Entry 7V0K (electron microscopy, 2.40 A resolution); this record covers chains K and Q of the 10 polymer chains in the assembly.

== Chain K ==
Protein: Blood group Rh(CE) polypeptide
Source organism: Homo sapiens
UniProtKB: P18577 (RHCE_HUMAN); residues 1-417 here = UniProt positions 1-417
Chain sequence (417 residues; numbered 1 to 417; the number before each row is that of its first residue):
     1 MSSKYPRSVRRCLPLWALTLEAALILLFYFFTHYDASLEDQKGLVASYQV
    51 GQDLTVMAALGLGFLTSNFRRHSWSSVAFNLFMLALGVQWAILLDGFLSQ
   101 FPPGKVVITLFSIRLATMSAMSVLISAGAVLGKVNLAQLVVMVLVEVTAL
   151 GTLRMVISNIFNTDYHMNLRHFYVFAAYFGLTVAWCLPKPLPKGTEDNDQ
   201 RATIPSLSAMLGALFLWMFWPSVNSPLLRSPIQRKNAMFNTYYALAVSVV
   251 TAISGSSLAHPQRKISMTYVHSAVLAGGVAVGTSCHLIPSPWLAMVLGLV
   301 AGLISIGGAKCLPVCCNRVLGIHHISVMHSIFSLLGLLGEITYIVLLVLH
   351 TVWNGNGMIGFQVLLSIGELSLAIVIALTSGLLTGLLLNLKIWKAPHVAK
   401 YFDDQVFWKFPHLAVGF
Not modelled in the structure: 1, 36-40, 101-104, 191-199, 316-324, 351-359
UniProt features mapped onto this chain:
  - natural variant: Trp-16 (C16W: Found in antigen c/Rh4; this construct carries the variant), Ala-36 (A36T: In C(X)/Rh9 antigen), Gln-41 (Q41R: Found in antigen C(W)/Rh8), Leu-60 (L60I: Found in antigen C/Rh2), Asn-68 (N68S: Found in antigen C/Rh2), Pro-103 (P103S: Found in antigen C/Rh2), Arg-154 (R154T: Found in antigen RhEKH), Pro-226 (A226P: Found in antigen E/Rh3; this construct carries the variant), Gln-233 (Q233E: Found in antigen RhEFM), Met-238 (M238V: Found in antigen RhEFM), Leu-245 (L245V: In VS antigen), His-329 (H329D; H329R)

== Chain Q ==
Protein: Ammonium transporter Rh type A
Source organism: Homo sapiens
UniProtKB: Q02094 (RHAG_HUMAN); residue numbers follow UniProt; this construct covers 1-409
Chain sequence (409 residues; each row starts with the number of its first residue):
     1 MRFTFPLMAIVLEIAMIVLFGLFVEYETDQTVLEQLNITKPTDMGIFFEL
    51 YPLFQDVHVMIFVGFGFLMTFLKKYGFSSVGINLLVAALGLQWGTIVQGI
   101 LQSQGQKFNIGIKNMINADFSAATVLISFGAVLGKTSPTQMLIMTILEIV
   151 FFAHNEYLVSEIFKASDIGASMTIHAFGAYFGLAVAGILYRSGLRKGHEN
   201 EESAYYSDLFAMIGTLFLWMFWPSFNSAIAEPGDKQCRAIVNTYFSLAAC
   251 VLTAFAFSSLVEHRGKLNMVHIQNATLAGGVAVGTCADMAIHPFGSMIIG
   301 SIAGMVSVLGYKFLTPLFTTKLRIHDTCGVHNLHGLPGVVGGLAGIVAVA
   351 MGASNTSMAMQAAALGSSIGTAVVGGLMTGLILKLPLWGQPSDQNCYDDS
   401 VYWKVPKTR
Not modelled in the structure: 27-45

== Chain K / chain Q interface ==
Pairs across the interface (99; chain K residue first):
  Gln-49(K) with Pro-52(Q)
  Asp-53(K) with Gln-55(Q), hydrogen bond
  Arg-70(K) with Thr-408(Q)
  Arg-201(K) with Pro-406(Q)
  Ala-202(K) with Pro-406(Q), hydrophobic; Thr-408(Q); Arg-409(Q)
  Thr-203(K) with Phe-77(Q); Thr-408(Q), hydrogen bond (backbone-backbone); Arg-409(Q), hydrogen bond (backbone-backbone)
  Ile-204(K) with Tyr-206(Q), hydrophobic; Phe-210(Q); Arg-409(Q), hydrogen bond (backbone-backbone)
  Ser-206(K) with Phe-77(Q)
  Leu-207(K) with Phe-67(Q); Gly-76(Q); Val-80(Q), hydrophobic; Phe-210(Q), hydrophobic
  Ser-208(K) with Phe-210(Q)
  Met-210(K) with Val-80(Q), hydrophobic; Gly-81(Q)
  Leu-211(K) with Phe-67(Q), hydrophobic
  Leu-214(K) with Phe-62(Q); Phe-67(Q), hydrophobic; Val-80(Q), hydrophobic; Leu-84(Q), hydrophobic
  Phe-215(K) with Phe-217(Q), hydrophobic
  Trp-217(K) with His-58(Q); Phe-62(Q), hydrophobic
  Met-218(K) with His-58(Q); Val-59(Q), hydrophobic; Phe-62(Q), hydrophobic; Val-63(Q), hydrophobic
  Phe-219(K) with Gln-55(Q); Val-59(Q), hydrophobic
  Pro-231(K) with Phe-48(Q)
  Arg-234(K) with Phe-48(Q)
  Lys-235(K) with Phe-47(Q)
  Asn-236(K) with Tyr-26(Q)
  Met-238(K) with Tyr-51(Q)
  Phe-239(K) with Tyr-26(Q); Phe-47(Q), hydrophobic; Ile-110(Q), hydrophobic; Gly-111(Q); Met-115(Q), hydrophobic
  Asn-240(K) with Tyr-26(Q), hydrogen bond
  Tyr-242(K) with Tyr-51(Q), hydrogen bond; Phe-54(Q); His-58(Q); Leu-91(Q); Met-115(Q), hydrophobic; Asp-119(Q), hydrogen bond
  Tyr-243(K) with Phe-20(Q), hydrophobic; Thr-95(Q); Ile-110(Q), hydrophobic
  Ala-246(K) with Ala-88(Q); Leu-91(Q), hydrophobic; Gln-92(Q)
  Val-247(K) with Glu-13(Q); Gln-92(Q)
  Val-249(K) with Leu-84(Q), hydrophobic; Ala-88(Q), hydrophobic
  Val-250(K) with Glu-13(Q); Leu-89(Q)
  Ile-253(K) with Phe-5(Q); Gly-81(Q); Leu-85(Q), hydrophobic
  Ser-254(K) with Phe-5(Q); Pro-6(Q); Ala-9(Q)
  Leu-258(K) with Phe-3(Q), hydrophobic; Pro-6(Q), hydrophobic
  Gln-262(K) with Lys-404(Q)
  Lys-264(K) with Ser-400(Q), hydrogen bond (side chain-backbone); Val-401(Q); Tyr-402(Q); Trp-403(Q); Lys-404(Q)
  Ile-265(K) with Tyr-402(Q), hydrogen bond (backbone-backbone); Trp-403(Q); Lys-404(Q), hydrogen bond (backbone-backbone)
  Met-267(K) with Phe-77(Q), hydrophobic; Val-80(Q), hydrophobic; Trp-403(Q), hydrophobic
  Val-274(K) with Leu-84(Q), hydrophobic
  Pro-289(K) with Tyr-26(Q)
  Ser-290(K) with Val-24(Q)
  Pro-291(K) with Phe-20(Q), hydrophobic; Val-24(Q), hydrophobic; Tyr-26(Q)
  Trp-292(K) with Ile-17(Q); Gly-21(Q)
  Met-295(K) with Met-16(Q), hydrophobic; Ile-17(Q), hydrophobic; Phe-20(Q), hydrophobic; Gln-92(Q)
  Val-296(K) with Ile-17(Q), hydrophobic
  Leu-299(K) with Ile-10(Q), hydrophobic; Ile-17(Q), hydrophobic
Interface residues without a listed pair, chain K (54 interface residues in all): Pro-205, Pro-221, Ser-222, Thr-251, Ser-257, His-260, Arg-263, Val-270, Ile-288
Interface residues without a listed pair, chain Q (54 interface residues in all): Arg-2, Ile-14, Ile-112, Ile-213, Val-405

== Summary ==
The chain K/chain Q interface involves 54 residues from each chain; the contacts include 10 hydrogen bonds.
Among the polar pairs are Asp-53(K)/Gln-55(Q), Asn-240(K)/Tyr-26(Q) and Tyr-242(K)/Tyr-51(Q).
Chain K is Blood group Rh(CE) polypeptide and chain Q is Ammonium transporter Rh type A, both from Homo
sapiens; the structure, Consensus refinement of human erythrocyte ankyrin-1 complex (Composite map), was
determined by electron microscopy, deposited together with 7UZ3, 7UZQ, 7UZU, 7V07, 7V0M, 7V0S and 10 further
entries.
